PDB entry 1QSE | X-ray diffraction, 2.80 A resolution | chains A and C of the 5 polymer chains in the assembly

== Chain A ==
Molecule: PROTEIN (MHC class I HLA-A)
Source organism: Homo sapiens
Reference sequence: P01892 (1A02_HUMAN); residues 1-274 here correspond to UniProt positions 25-298 (UniProt number = residue number + 24)
Amino-acid sequence (274 residues; row label = number of the first residue in the row):
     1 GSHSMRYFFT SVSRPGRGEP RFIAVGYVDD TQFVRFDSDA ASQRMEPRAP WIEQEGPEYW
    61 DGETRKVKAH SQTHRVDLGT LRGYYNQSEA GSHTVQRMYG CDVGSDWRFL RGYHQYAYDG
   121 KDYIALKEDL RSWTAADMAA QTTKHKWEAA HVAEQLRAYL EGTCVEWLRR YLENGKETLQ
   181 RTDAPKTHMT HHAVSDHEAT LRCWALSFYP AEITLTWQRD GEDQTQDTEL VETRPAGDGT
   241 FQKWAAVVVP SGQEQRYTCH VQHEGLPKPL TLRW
Disulfides: Cys101-Cys164, Cys203-Cys259

== Chain C ==
Molecule: Tax Peptide V7R
Amino-acid sequence (9 residues; row label = number of the first residue in the row):
     1 LLFGYPRYV
What the authors report for this chain:
  - conformationally variable residues: Tyr5

== Chain A / chain C interface ==
Residue-residue contacts (38):
  Met5(A) with Leu1(C)
  Tyr7(A) with Leu1(C), hydrogen bond (side chain-backbone); Leu2(C), hydrogen bond (side chain-backbone)
  Phe9(A) with Leu2(C), hydrophobic
  Met45(A) with Leu2(C), hydrophobic
  Tyr59(A) with Leu1(C), hydrophobic
  Glu63(A) with Leu1(C); Leu2(C), hydrogen bond (side chain-backbone)
  Lys66(A) with Leu1(C); Leu2(C), hydrogen bond (side chain-backbone); Phe3(C); Gly4(C)
  Val67(A) with Leu2(C)
  His70(A) with Phe3(C); Pro6(C)
  Thr73(A) with Pro6(C); Tyr8(C)
  Val76(A) with Tyr8(C), hydrophobic
  Asp77(A) with Tyr8(C); Val9(C), hydrogen bond (side chain-backbone)
  Thr80(A) with Val9(C)
  Leu81(A) with Val9(C), hydrophobic
  Tyr84(A) with Val9(C), hydrogen bond (side chain-backbone)
  Tyr99(A) with Leu2(C); Phe3(C), hydrogen bond (side chain-backbone)
  Thr143(A) with Val9(C), hydrogen bond (side chain-backbone)
  Lys146(A) with Val9(C), hydrogen bond (side chain-backbone)
  Trp147(A) with Arg7(C); Tyr8(C), hydrogen bond (side chain-backbone)
  Val152(A) with Arg7(C)
  Gln155(A) with Phe3(C); Tyr5(C)
  Leu156(A) with Phe3(C), hydrophobic
  Tyr159(A) with Leu1(C), hydrogen bond (side chain-backbone); Leu2(C); Phe3(C), hydrophobic
  Trp167(A) with Leu1(C)
  Tyr171(A) with Leu1(C), hydrogen bond (side chain-backbone)
Other interface residues (no listed pair), chain A (28 interface residues in all): Gln72, Tyr116, Thr163

== Overview ==
The interface between chain A and chain C involves 28 residues on one side and 9 on the other; the contacts
include 12 hydrogen bonds. Polar contacts include Tyr7(A)-Leu1(C), Tyr7(A)-Leu2(C) and Glu63(A)-Leu2(C). The
paper reports conformational variability at Tyr5(C).
Chain A is PROTEIN (MHC class I HLA-A) (Homo sapiens) and chain C is Tax Peptide V7R; the structure, Structure
of human A6-TCR bound to HLA-A2 complexed with altered htlv-1 tax peptide V7R, was determined by X-ray
diffraction together with 1QSF and 1QRN from the same study.
